8AD1 - chains R and C of the 9 polymer chains in the assembly; structure by electron microscopy, 4.10 A resolution (low resolution: residue-level contacts below are approximate; hydrogen-bond / salt-bridge calls are withheld).

# Chain R
Molecule: RNA putL triple mutant
Sequence (93 nucleotides; numbered 1 to 93; the number before each row is that of its first residue):
     1 AUAGACGAACGGCCCGUCUUUAAACCAUGCGUCGGGUGCCCGGCGGGUUC
    51 AGGAUGAACGGCAAUGCUGCUCAUUAGCGAGAAGGCUUUUUUG
Unresolved in the structure: 1-83
Sequence notes: engineered mutation C14 (G3073592 in 1877730557), U37 (A3073615 in 1877730557), C40 (G3073618 in 1877730557)
Metal / ion sites: Mg2+: G93 (shared with 2 residues of chain D)

# Chain C
Protein: DNA-directed RNA polymerase subunit beta
Source organism: Escherichia coli K-12
Notes: EC 2.7.7.6
UniProt: P0A8V2 (RPOB_ECOLI); residues 1-1342 here = UniProt positions 1-1342
Amino-acid sequence (1342 residues; each row starts with the number of its first residue):
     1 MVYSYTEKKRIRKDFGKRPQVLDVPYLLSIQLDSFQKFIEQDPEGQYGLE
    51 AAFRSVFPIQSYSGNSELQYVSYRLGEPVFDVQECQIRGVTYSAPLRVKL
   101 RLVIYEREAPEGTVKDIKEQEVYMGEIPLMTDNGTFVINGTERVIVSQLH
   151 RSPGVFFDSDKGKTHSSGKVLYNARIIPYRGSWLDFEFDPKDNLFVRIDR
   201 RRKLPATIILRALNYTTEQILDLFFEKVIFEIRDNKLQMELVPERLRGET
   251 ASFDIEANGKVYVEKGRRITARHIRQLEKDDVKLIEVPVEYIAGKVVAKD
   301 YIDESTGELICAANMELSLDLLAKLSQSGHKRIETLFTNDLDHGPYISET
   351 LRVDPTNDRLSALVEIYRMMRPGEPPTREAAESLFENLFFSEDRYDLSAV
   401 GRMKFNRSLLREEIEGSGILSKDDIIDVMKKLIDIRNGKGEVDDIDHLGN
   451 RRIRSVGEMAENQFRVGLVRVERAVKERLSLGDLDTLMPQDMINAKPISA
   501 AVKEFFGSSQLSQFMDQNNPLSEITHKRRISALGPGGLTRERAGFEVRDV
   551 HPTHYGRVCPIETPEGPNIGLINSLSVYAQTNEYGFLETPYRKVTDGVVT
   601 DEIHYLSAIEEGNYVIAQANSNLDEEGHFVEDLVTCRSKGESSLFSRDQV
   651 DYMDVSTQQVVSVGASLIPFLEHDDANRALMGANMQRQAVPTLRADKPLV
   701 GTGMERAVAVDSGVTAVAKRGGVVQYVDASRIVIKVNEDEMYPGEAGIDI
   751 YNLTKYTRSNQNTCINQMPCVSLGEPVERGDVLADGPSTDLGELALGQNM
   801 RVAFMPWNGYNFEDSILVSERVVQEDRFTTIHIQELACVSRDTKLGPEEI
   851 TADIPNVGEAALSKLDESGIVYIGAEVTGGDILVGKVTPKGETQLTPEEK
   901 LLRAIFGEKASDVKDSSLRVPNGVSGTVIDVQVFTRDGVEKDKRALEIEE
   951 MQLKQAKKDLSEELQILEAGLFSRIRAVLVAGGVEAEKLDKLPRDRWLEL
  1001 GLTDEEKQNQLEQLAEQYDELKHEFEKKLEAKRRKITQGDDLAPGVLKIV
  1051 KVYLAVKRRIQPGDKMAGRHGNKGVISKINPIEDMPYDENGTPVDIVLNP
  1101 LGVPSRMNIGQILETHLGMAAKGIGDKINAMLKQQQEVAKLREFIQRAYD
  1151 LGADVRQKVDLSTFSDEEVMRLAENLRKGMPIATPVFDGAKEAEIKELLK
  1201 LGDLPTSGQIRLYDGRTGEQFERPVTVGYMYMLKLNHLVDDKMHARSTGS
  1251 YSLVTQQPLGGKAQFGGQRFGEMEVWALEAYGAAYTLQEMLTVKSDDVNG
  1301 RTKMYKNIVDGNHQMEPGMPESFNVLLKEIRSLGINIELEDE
Unresolved in the structure: 1, 891-912
UniProt features mapped onto this chain:
  - modified residue (N6-acetyllysine): Lys1022, Lys1200
  - mutagenesis: Ile561 (I561S: Resistant to antibiotics salinamide A and B), Ile569 (I569S: Resistant to antibiotics salinamide A and B), Ala665 (A665E: Resistant to antibiotics salinamide A and B), Asp675 (D675A/G: Resistant to antibiotics salinamide A and B), Asn677 (N677H/K: Resistant to antibiotics salinamide A and B), Leu680 (L680M: Resistant to antibiotics salinamide A and B), Glu813 (E813K: Disrupts the enzyme's active center)

# Chain R / chain C interface
Contacting residue pairs (16; chain R residue first):
  G85(R) - Ser1252(C)
  G85(R) - Leu1259(C)
  U88(R) - Gln510(C)
  U89(R) - Gln510(C)
  U89(R) - Gln513(C)
  U90(R) - Gln513(C)
  U90(R) - Arg540(C)
  U91(R) - Pro564(C)
  U91(R) - Arg687(C)
  U91(R) - Gln688(C)
  U92(R) - Glu565(C)
  U92(R) - Gln688(C)
  U92(R) - His1237(C)
  G93(R) - Met685(C)
  G93(R) - Lys1065(C)
  G93(R) - Lys1073(C)
Also at the interface, not in a pair above, chain R (8 interface residues in all): G84
Also at the interface, not in a pair above, chain C (15 interface residues in all): Arg529, Leu1253

# In short
Chain R and chain C form an interface of 8 and 15 residues respectively. Curated annotation (UniProt) lists 7
mutagenesis sites on chain C.
Here chain R is RNA putL triple mutant and chain C is DNA-directed RNA polymerase subunit beta (Escherichia
coli K-12). Entry 8AD1 (RNA polymerase at U-rich pause bound to RNA putL triple mutant - pause prone, closed
clamp ...) was determined by electron microscopy (same publication as 8ABY, 8ABZ, 8AC0, 8AC1, 8AC2 and 8ACP).
